PDB entry 2HVY | X-ray diffraction, 2.30 A resolution | chains C and D of the 5 polymer chains in the assembly

# Chain C
Protein: Ribosome biogenesis protein Nop10
Source organism: Pyrococcus furiosus
UniProtKB: Q8U1R4 (NOP10_PYRFU); residue numbers follow UniProt; this construct covers 1-60
Sequence (60 residues; row label = number of the first residue in the row):
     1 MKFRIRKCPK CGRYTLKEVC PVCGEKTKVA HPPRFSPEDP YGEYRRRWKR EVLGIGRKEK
Unresolved in the structure: 1-2, 56-60
Construct notes: engineered mutation Lys2 (Arg in Q8U1R4)
Metal / ion sites: Zn2+: Cys8, Cys11, Cys20, Cys23

# Chain D
Protein: 50S ribosomal protein L7Ae
Source organism: Pyrococcus furiosus
UniProtKB: Q8U160 (RL7A_PYRFU); residues 2-124 here correspond to UniProt positions 1-123 (UniProt number = residue number - 1)
Sequence (130 residues; row label = number of the first residue in the row):
     1 MAAKPSYVKF EVPKELAEKA LQAVEIARDT GKIRKGTNET TKAVERGQAK LVIIAEDVDP
    61 EEIVAHLPPL CEEKEIPYIY VPSKKELGAA AGIEVAAASV AIIEPGKARD LVEEIAMKVK
   121 ELMKHHHHHH
Unresolved in the structure: 1-3, 125-130
Construct notes: initiating methionine (1); engineered mutation Ala2 (Met1 in Q8U160); expression tag (125-130)

# Chain C / chain D interface
Pairs across the interface (21; chain C residue first):
  Arg6(C) - Asp59(D)  salt bridge
  Lys28(C) - Asp59(D)
  Lys28(C) - Glu61(D)  salt bridge
  Val29(C) - Asp59(D)  hydrogen bond (backbone-side chain)
  Pro33(C) - Pro60(D)  hydrophobic
  Pro33(C) - Glu62(D)
  Tyr41(C) - Thr41(D)
  Tyr41(C) - Lys42(D)  hydrogen bond
  Tyr41(C) - Glu45(D)  hydrogen bond
  Tyr41(C) - His66(D)
  Tyr44(C) - His66(D)
  Tyr44(C) - Pro69(D)
  Tyr44(C) - Leu70(D)  hydrophobic
  Arg47(C) - Glu73(D)  salt bridge
  Trp48(C) - Ser6(D)  hydrogen bond
  Trp48(C) - Tyr7(D)
  Trp48(C) - Lys9(D)
  Trp48(C) - Glu61(D)
  Trp48(C) - Ala65(D)  hydrophobic
  Glu51(C) - Lys9(D)  salt bridge
  Val52(C) - Ser6(D)
Other interface residues (no listed pair), chain C (12 interface residues in all): His31, Arg45

# Summary
Chain C and chain D form an interface of 12 and 15 residues respectively, with 4 hydrogen bonds and 4 salt
bridges. Polar pairs include Arg6(C)-Asp59(D), Lys28(C)-Glu61(D) and Arg47(C)-Glu73(D). The Zn2+ site is built
by Cys8(C), Cys11(C), Cys20(C) and Cys23(C).
Chain C is Ribosome biogenesis protein Nop10 and chain D is 50S ribosomal protein L7Ae, both from Pyrococcus
furiosus; the structure, Crystal structure of an H/ACA box RNP from Pyrococcus furiosus, was determined by
X-ray diffraction.
